1RXI - chain A; structure by X-ray diffraction, 1.50 A resolution.

# Chain A
Name: Arsenate reductase
Organism: Staphylococcus aureus
Notes: EC 1.20.4.1
UniProtKB: P0A006 (ARSC_STAAU); numbering as in UniProt (aligned over 1-131)
Chain sequence (131 residues; row label = number of the first residue in the row):
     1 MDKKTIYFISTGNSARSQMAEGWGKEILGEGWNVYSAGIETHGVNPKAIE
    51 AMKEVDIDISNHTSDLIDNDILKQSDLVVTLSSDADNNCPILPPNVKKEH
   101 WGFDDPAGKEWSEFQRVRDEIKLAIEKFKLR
Sequence notes: engineered mutation Ser10 (Cys in P0A006), Ala15 (Cys in P0A006), Ser82 (Cys in P0A006)
Metal / ion sites: K+: Asn13, Glu21, Ser36, Thr63, Asp65
Small-molecule neighbours: perchlorate ion (LCP): Ser10, Thr11, Gly12, Asn13, Ser14, Ala15, Arg16, Ser17, Asp105
Swiss-Prot annotation at these positions:
  - active site: Cys89 (Nucleophile)
  - binding site (K(+)): Asn13, Ser36, Thr63, Asp65
  - natural variant: Asp2 (D2T: In strain: SW18, SW4 and 2 more), Gly24 to Asn33 (sequence variant, change not given here; In strain: SW18), Gly24 to Gly31 (sequence variant, change not given here; In strain: SW24 and SW1; sequence variant, change not given here; In strain: SW4), Asp56 (D56G: In strain: SW18, SW4 and 2 more), Asp65 (D65N: In strain: SW24 and SW1), Asp70 to Asp76 (sequence variant, change not given here; In strain: SW18, SW4 and 2 more), Asn87 (N87V: In strain: SW18, SW4 and 2 more), Ile91 (I91S: In strain: SW4, SW24 and 1 more; I91T: In strain: SW18), Pro94 (P94T: In strain: SW18, SW4 and 2 more), Glu110 (E110P: In strain: SW18, SW4 and 2 more), Leu123 (L123I: In strain: SW4, SW24 and 1 more; L123V: In strain: SW18), Lys127 (K127N: In strain: SW18, SW4 and 2 more), 1 further natural variant entry in UniProt
  - mutagenesis: Asn13 (N13A: Loss of K(+) stabilization over Na(+)), Arg16 (R16K: Loss of activity), Ser17 (S17A: 5-fold decrease in catalytic efficiency), Glu21 (E21A: Decreases the thermal stabilization effect of K(+)), Ser36 (S36A: Strong impact on thermal stabilization), His62 (H62Q: Uncouples the sulfate effect from the potassium effect on the kinetics), Asp65 (D65A: Loss of K(+) stabilization over Na(+)), Cys89 (C89A: Loss of activity; C89L: Leads to a reductase locked in the C-10/C-82 intermediate form. Decrease in affinity for pNPP), Asp105 (D105A: 4-fold decrease in catalytic efficiency)

# Summary
Bound to chain A: perchlorate ion. The K+ site is built by Asn13, Glu21, Ser36, Thr63 and Asp65. From UniProt:
active-site residue Cys89, 4 K+-binding residues and 9 mutagenesis sites.
Chain A is Arsenate reductase (Staphylococcus aureus); the structure, pI258 arsenate reductase (ArsC) triple
mutant C10S/C15A/C82S, was determined by X-ray diffraction, deposited together with 1RXE.
